8USD - chains f and A of the 5 polymer chains in the assembly; structure by electron microscopy, 2.70 A resolution.

# Chain f
Molecule: 26S proteasome non-ATPase regulatory subunit 2
Source organism: Homo sapiens
UniProt: Q13200 (PSMD2_HUMAN); residues 1-908 here = UniProt positions 1-908
Sequence (908 residues; numbered 1 to 908; the number before each row is that of its first residue):
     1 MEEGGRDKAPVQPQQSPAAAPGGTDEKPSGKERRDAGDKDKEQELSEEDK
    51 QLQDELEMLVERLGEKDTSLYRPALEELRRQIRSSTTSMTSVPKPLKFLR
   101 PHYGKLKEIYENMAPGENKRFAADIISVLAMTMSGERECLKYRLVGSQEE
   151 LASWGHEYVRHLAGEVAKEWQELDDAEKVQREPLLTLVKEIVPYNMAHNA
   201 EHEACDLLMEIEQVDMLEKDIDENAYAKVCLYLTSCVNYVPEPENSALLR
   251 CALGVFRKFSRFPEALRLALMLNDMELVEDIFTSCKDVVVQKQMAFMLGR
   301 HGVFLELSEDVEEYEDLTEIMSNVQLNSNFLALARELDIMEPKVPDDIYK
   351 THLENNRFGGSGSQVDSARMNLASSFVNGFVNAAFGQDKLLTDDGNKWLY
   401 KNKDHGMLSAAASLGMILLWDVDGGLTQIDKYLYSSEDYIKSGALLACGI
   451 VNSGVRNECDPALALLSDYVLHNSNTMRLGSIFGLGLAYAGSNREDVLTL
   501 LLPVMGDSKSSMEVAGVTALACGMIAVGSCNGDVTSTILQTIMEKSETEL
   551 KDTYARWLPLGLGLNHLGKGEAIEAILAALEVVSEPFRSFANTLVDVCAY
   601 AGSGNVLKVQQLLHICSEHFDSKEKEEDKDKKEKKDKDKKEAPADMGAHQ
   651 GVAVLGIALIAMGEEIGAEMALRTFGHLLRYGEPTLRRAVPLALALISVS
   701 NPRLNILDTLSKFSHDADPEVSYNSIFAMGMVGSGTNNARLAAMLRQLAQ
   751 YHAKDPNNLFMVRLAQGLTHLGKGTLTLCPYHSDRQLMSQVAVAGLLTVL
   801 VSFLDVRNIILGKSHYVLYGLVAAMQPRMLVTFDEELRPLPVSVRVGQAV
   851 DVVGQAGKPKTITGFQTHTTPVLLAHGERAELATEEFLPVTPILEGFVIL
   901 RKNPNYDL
Disordered / not traced: 1-154, 173-181, 356-366, 621-644
Curated features (UniProtKB/Swiss-Prot):
  - modified residue: Met1 (N-acetylmethionine), Ser16 (Phosphoserine), Thr24 (Phosphothreonine), Ser29 (Phosphoserine), Ser147 (Phosphoserine), Tyr194 (Phosphotyrosine), Ser361 (Phosphoserine), Ser363 (Phosphoserine), Lys551 (N6-acetyllysine)

# Chain A
Molecule: 26S proteasome regulatory subunit 7
Source organism: Homo sapiens
UniProt: P35998 (PRS7_HUMAN); residues 1-433 here = UniProt positions 1-433
Sequence (433 residues; numbered 1 to 433; the number before each row is that of its first residue):
     1 MPDYLGADQRKTKEDEKDDKPIRALDEGDIALLKTYGQSTYSRQIKQVED
    51 DIQQLLKKINELTGIKESDTGLAPPALWDLAADKQTLQSEQPLQVARCTK
   101 IINADSEDPKYIINVKQFAKFVVDLSDQVAPTDIEEGMRVGVDRNKYQIH
   151 IPLPPKIDPTVTMMQVEEKPDVTYSDVGGCKEQIEKLREVVETPLLHPER
   201 FVNLGIEPPKGVLLFGPPGTGKTLCARAVANRTDACFIRVIGSELVQKYV
   251 GEGARMVRELFEMARTKKACLIFFDEIDAIGGARFDDGAGGDNEVQRTML
   301 ELINQLDGFDPRGNIKVLMATNRPDTLDPALMRPGRLDRKIEFSLPDLEG
   351 RTHIFKIHARSMSVERDIRFELLARLCPNSTGAEIRSVCTEAGMFAIRAR
   401 RKIATEKDFLEAVNKVIKSYAKFSATPRYMTYN
Disordered / not traced: 1-38, 67-433
Curated features (UniProtKB/Swiss-Prot):
  - binding site (ATP): Gly216 to Thr223
  - modified residue (N6-acetyllysine): Lys116, Lys422

# How chain f and chain A interact
Contacting residue pairs (9; chain f residue first):
  Arg160(f) with Ser39(A)
  Asp206(f) with Tyr41(A)
  Glu210(f) with Tyr41(A), hydrogen bond
  Arg673(f) with Leu56(A); Ile59(A)
  His677(f) with Ile59(A); Thr63(A)
  Tyr681(f) with Leu62(A); Thr63(A)
Also at the interface, not in a pair above, chain f (7 interface residues in all): Gly164
Also at the interface, not in a pair above, chain A (7 interface residues in all): Thr40

# Overview
Chain f and chain A each contribute 7 residues to their interface; the contacts include 1 hydrogen bond. Its
one hydrogen-bonded contact is Glu210(f)-Tyr41(A). Curated annotation (UniProt) lists 8 ATP-binding residues
on chain A.
Chain f is 26S proteasome non-ATPase regulatory subunit 2 and chain A is 26S proteasome regulatory subunit 7,
both from Homo sapiens; the structure, Rpn1/Nub1UBL-focused alignment of the non-substrate-engaged human 26S
proteasome, was determined by electron microscopy.
